7Z7Q - chain A; structure by X-ray diffraction, 1.60 A resolution.

Chain A:
Molecule: NeonCyan1
Organism: Branchiostoma lanceolatum
Reference sequence: B1PNC0 (B1PNC0_BRALA); residues 12-229 here correspond to UniProt positions 2-219 (UniProt number = residue number - 10)
Sequence (234 residues; each row starts with the number of its first residue; note: 2 numbers in that range are skipped by the numbering (no residue carries them; nothing is unmodelled there)):
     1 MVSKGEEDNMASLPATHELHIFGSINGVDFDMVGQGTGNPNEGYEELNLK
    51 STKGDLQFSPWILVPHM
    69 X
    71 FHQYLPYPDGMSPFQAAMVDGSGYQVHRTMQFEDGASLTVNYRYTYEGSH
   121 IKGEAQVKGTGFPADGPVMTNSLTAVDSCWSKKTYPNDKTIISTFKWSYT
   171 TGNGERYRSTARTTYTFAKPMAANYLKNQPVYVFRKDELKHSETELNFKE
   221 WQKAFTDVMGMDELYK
Not modelled in the structure: 1-11
Construct notes: initiating methionine (1); expression tag (2-11, 230-236); engineered mutation Ile25 (Phe15 in B1PNC0), Gln35 (Arg25 in B1PNC0), Glu42 (Asp32 in B1PNC0), Asp55 (Ala45 in B1PNC0), His66 (Gln56 in B1PNC0), Met67 (Ile57 in B1PNC0), Tyr77 (Phe67 in B1PNC0), Val89 (Lys79 in B1PNC0), Val110 (Ser100 in B1PNC0), Ala125 (Phe115 in B1PNC0), Lys128 (Ile118 in B1PNC0), Val146 (Ala136 in B1PNC0), Ser148 (Trp138 in B1PNC0), Trp150 (Val140 in B1PNC0), Ser151 (Thr141 in B1PNC0), Lys153 (Met143 in B1PNC0), Thr154 (Leu144 in B1PNC0), Lys166 (Asp156 in B1PNC0), Ser168 (Thr158 in B1PNC0), Asn173 (Ser163 in B1PNC0), Glu175 (Lys165 in B1PNC0), Arg178 (Gln168 in B1PNC0), Ala181 (Val171 in B1PNC0), Thr184 (Asn174 in B1PNC0), Tyr195 (Ile185 in B1PNC0), Val201 (Met191 in B1PNC0), Tyr202 (Phe192 in B1PNC0), Asp207 (Thr197 in B1PNC0), Glu213 (Lys203 in B1PNC0); chromophore (69)
Modified / non-standard residues: IO8 (2-[2-(aminomethyl)-4-(1H-indol-3-ylmethyl)-5-oxidanylidene-4H-imidazol-1-yl]ethanoic acid) at position 69
Glycans and other covalent adducts: covalent link Met67-IO8_69; covalent link IO8_69-Phe71
What the authors report for this chain:
  - conformationally variable residues: Asp207

Overview:
The paper reports conformational variability at Asp207.
Chain A is NeonCyan1 (Branchiostoma lanceolatum); the structure, Structure of the T207D single-point mutant of
the fluorescent protein NeonCyan1 at pH 6.5, was determined by X-ray diffraction (same publication as 7Z7P).
